3EF1 - chain A; structure by X-ray diffraction, 2.15 A resolution.

[Chain A]
Molecule: RNA polymerase II subunit A C-terminal domain phosphatase
Source organism: Schizosaccharomyces pombe
Notes: EC 3.1.3.16; fragment: FCP1 homology domain, Catalytically active fragment
UniProt: Q9P376 (FCP1_SCHPO); numbering as in UniProt (aligned over 140-580)
Sequence (442 residues; numbered 139 to 580; the number before each row is that of its first residue):
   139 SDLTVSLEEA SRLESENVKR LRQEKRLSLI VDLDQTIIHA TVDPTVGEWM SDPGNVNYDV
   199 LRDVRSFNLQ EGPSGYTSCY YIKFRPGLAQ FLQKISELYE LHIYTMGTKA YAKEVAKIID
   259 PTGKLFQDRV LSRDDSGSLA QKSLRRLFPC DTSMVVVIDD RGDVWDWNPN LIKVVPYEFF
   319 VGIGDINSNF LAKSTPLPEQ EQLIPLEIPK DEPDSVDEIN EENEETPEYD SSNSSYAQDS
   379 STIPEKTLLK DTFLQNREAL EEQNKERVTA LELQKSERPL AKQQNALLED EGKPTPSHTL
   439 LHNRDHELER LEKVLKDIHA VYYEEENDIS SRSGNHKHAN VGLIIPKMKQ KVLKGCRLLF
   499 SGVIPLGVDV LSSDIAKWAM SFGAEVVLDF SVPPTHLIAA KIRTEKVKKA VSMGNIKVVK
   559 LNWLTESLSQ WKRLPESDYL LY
Disordered / not traced: 327-396
Construct notes: expression tag (139)
Modified residues: Asp170 (aspartate beryllium trifluoride; BFD)
UniProt features mapped onto this chain:
  - active site: Asp170, Asp172
  - mutagenesis: Asp170 (D170A/N/E: No activity), Asp172 (D172A/N/E: No activity)
Residues lining bound ligands: Mg2+ (MG): Asp170, Asp172, Gln173, Thr174, Asp297, Asp298, Arg299, Asp323
What the authors report for this chain:
  - Mg2+ coordination: Asp170, Asp172, Asp298
  - Mg2+ coordination through a water molecule: Asp297, Asp323
  - catalytic residues: Asp170, Leu171, Thr243, Met244, Lys280
  - catalytic residues: Asp172 (proposed by the authors, not directly observed)
  - contacts within the chain: Asp170-Lys280, Asp170-Thr174 (hydrogen bond), Asp172-Tyr249 (hydrogen bond), Arg271-Gln401 (hydrogen bond), Arg271-Asn402 (hydrogen bond), Arg299-Asp301 (salt bridge), Trp305-Asp512 (hydrogen bond)
  - mutagenesis - D170A, D170E, D170N, D172A, D172E, D172N, T243A, T243V, K280A, K280Q, K280R, D297A, D297E, D297N, D298A, D298E: abolished catalytic activity (citing earlier work)
  - mutagenesis - T243S, D298N: decreased catalytic activity (citing earlier work)
  - mutagenesis - Y214A, D323A, N325A, L409A, S499A/T542V/K544A, I513E: unchanged catalytic activity
  - mutagenesis - M244A, W305S, K311E, V313D, P314D, I324A, R405A, S499A/T542V/K544A: decreased catalytic activity
  - mutagenesis - M244E: abolished catalytic activity
  - mutagenesis - R271A, R299A, W516S: decreased catalytic activity (Ser5 phosphatase activity)
  - mutagenesis - R271A (2- to 3-fold), R299A (2- to 3-fold), R299E (8.5-fold), W516S (2- to 3-fold): decreased catalytic activity (Ser2 phosphatase activity)
  - specificity-determining residues: Arg271, Arg299, Trp516
  - mutagenesis - R299E: abolished catalytic activity (Ser5 phosphatase activity)
  - binding site for Mg2+: Asp172
  - mutagenesis - R271A, R299A, W516S: decreased catalytic activity on Ser5
  - mutagenesis - R271A (2- to 3-fold), R299A (2- to 3-fold), R299E (8.5-fold), W516S (2- to 3-fold): decreased catalytic activity on Ser2
  - mutagenesis - R299E: abolished catalytic activity on Ser5

[Summary]
Chain A binds Mg2+. UniProt lists active-site residues Asp170 and Asp172 and 2 mutagenesis sites. From the
paper: catalytic residues Asp170, Leu171 and Thr243 among others; D170A, D170E and D170N, among others,
abolish catalytic activity; 36 substitutions were tested in all.
Chain A is RNA polymerase II subunit A C-terminal domain phosphatase (Schizosaccharomyces pombe); the
structure, The Structure of Fcp1, an essential RNA polymerase II CTD phosphatase, was determined by X-ray
diffraction (same publication as 3EF0).
